6PSI - chains A and B of the 3 polymer chains in the assembly; structure by solution NMR.

Chain A:
Protein: Chaperone protein DnaJ 2
Organism: Thermus thermophilus (strain HB8 / ATCC 27634 / DSM 579)
UniProtKB: Q56237 (DNAJ2_THET8); numbering as in UniProt (aligned over 1-280)
Sequence (280 residues; numbered 1 to 280; the number before each row is that of its first residue):
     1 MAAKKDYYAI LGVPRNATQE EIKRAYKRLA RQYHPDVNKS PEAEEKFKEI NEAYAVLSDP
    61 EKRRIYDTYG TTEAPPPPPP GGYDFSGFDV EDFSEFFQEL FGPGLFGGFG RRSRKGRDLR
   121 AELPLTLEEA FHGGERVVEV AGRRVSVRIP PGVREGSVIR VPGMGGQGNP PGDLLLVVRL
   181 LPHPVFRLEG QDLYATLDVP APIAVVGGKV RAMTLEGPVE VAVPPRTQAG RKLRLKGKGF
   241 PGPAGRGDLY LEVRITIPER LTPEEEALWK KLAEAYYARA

Chain B:
Protein: Alkaline phosphatase
Organism: Escherichia coli
Notes: EC 3.1.3.1
UniProtKB: A0A086VD57 (A0A086VD57_ECOLX); numbering as in UniProt (aligned over 1-471)
Sequence (471 residues; numbered 1 to 471; the number before each row is that of its first residue):
     1 MKQSTIALAL LPLLFTPVTK ARTPEMPVLE NRAAQGDITA PGGARRLTGD QTAALRDSLS
    61 DKPAKNIILL IGDGMGDSEI TAARNYAEGA GGFFKGIDAL PLTGQYTHYA LNKKTGKPDY
   121 VTDSAASATA WSTGVKTYNG ALGVDIHEKD HPTILEMAKA AGLATGNVST AELQDATPAA
   181 LVAHVTSRKC YGPSATSEKC PGNALEKGGK GSITEQLLNA RADVTLGGGA KTFAETATAG
   241 EWQGKTLREQ AQARGYQLVS DAASLNSVTE ANQQKPLLGL FADGNMPVRW LGPKATYHGN
   301 IDKPAVTCTP NPQRNDSVPT LAQMTDKAIE LLSKNEKGFF LQVEGASIDK QDHAANPCGQ
   361 IGETVDLDEA VQRALEFAKK EGNTLVIVTA DHAHASQIVA PDTKAPGLTQ ALNTKDGAVM
   421 VMSYGNSEED SQEHTGSQLR IAAYGPHAAN VVGLTDQTDL FYTMKAALGL K

How chain A and chain B interact:
Residue-residue contacts - 109 pairs, chain A then chain B:
  Leu119(A) - Leu10(B)
  Arg120(A) - Leu11(B)
  Ala121(A) - Leu8(B)
  Ala121(A) - Leu10(B)
  Glu122(A) - Leu8(B)
  Glu122(A) - Ala9(B)
  Glu122(A) - Leu11(B)
  Leu123(A) - Ile6(B)
  Leu123(A) - Ala7(B)
  Leu123(A) - Leu8(B)
  Pro124(A) - Ile6(B)
  Pro124(A) - Ala7(B)
  Pro124(A) - Leu8(B)
  Leu125(A) - Ile6(B)
  Thr126(A) - Ser4(B)
  Thr126(A) - Ile6(B)
  Glu129(A) - Ser4(B)
  Phe131(A) - Thr435(B)
  Phe131(A) - Gly436(B)
  Arg136(A) - Ser4(B)
  Arg136(A) - Thr5(B)
  Arg136(A) - Ile6(B)
  Val137(A) - Thr5(B)
  Val137(A) - Ile6(B)
  Val138(A) - Ile6(B)
  Val138(A) - Ala7(B)
  Val138(A) - Leu8(B)
  Glu139(A) - Ile6(B)
  Glu139(A) - Ala7(B)
  Val140(A) - Leu8(B)
  Val140(A) - Leu10(B)
  Met164(A) - Leu10(B)
  Leu174(A) - Leu8(B)
  Leu176(A) - Leu8(B)
  Pro184(A) - Thr389(B)
  Pro184(A) - Ala390(B)
  Thr196(A) - Ala418(B)
  Asp198(A) - Gly417(B)
  Asp198(A) - Ala418(B)
  Asp198(A) - Val419(B)
  Asp198(A) - Met420(B)
  Arg211(A) - Val419(B)
  Arg211(A) - Met420(B)
  Arg211(A) - Val421(B)
  Arg211(A) - Ser423(B)
  Met213(A) - Ala418(B)
  Met213(A) - Met422(B)
  Met213(A) - Ser423(B)
  Thr214(A) - Gly436(B)
  Glu216(A) - Ser431(B)
  Glu216(A) - Gln432(B)
  Glu216(A) - His434(B)
  Glu216(A) - Thr435(B)
  Glu216(A) - Gly436(B)
  Gly217(A) - Ser431(B)
  Pro218(A) - Ser423(B)
  Pro218(A) - Glu429(B)
  Pro218(A) - Ser431(B)
  Val221(A) - Leu439(B)
  Val221(A) - Ile441(B)
  Ala222(A) - Ile441(B)
  Pro224(A) - Ile441(B)
  Pro224(A) - Ala443(B)
  Pro225(A) - Tyr444(B)
  Pro225(A) - Pro446(B)
  Arg226(A) - Tyr444(B)
  Thr227(A) - Tyr444(B)
  Gln228(A) - Tyr444(B)
  Arg231(A) - Tyr444(B)
  Leu233(A) - Ala443(B)
  Leu233(A) - Tyr444(B)
  Arg234(A) - Ile441(B)
  Arg234(A) - Ala442(B)
  Arg234(A) - Ala443(B)
  Leu235(A) - Arg440(B)
  Leu235(A) - Ile441(B)
  Lys236(A) - Leu439(B)
  Lys236(A) - Arg440(B)
  Lys236(A) - Ala442(B)
  Gly237(A) - Gln438(B)
  Lys238(A) - Gly436(B)
  Lys238(A) - Ser437(B)
  Lys238(A) - Gln438(B)
  Lys238(A) - Leu439(B)
  Arg246(A) - Gln438(B)
  Arg254(A) - Asp416(B)
  Glu259(A) - Gln410(B)
  Glu259(A) - Ala411(B)
  Arg260(A) - Thr409(B)
  Arg260(A) - Gln410(B)
  Lys270(A) - Gln250(B)
  Glu274(A) - Ala251(B)
  Glu274(A) - Gln252(B)
  Glu274(A) - Ala253(B)
  Tyr277(A) - Ala251(B)
  Tyr277(A) - Leu277(B)
  Tyr277(A) - Leu278(B)
  Ala278(A) - Gln252(B)
  Ala278(A) - Ala253(B)
  Ala278(A) - Lys275(B)
  Ala278(A) - Leu277(B)
  Arg279(A) - Asp261(B)
  Arg279(A) - Lys275(B)
  Arg279(A) - Leu277(B)
  Ala280(A) - Lys275(B)
  Ala280(A) - Pro276(B)
  Ala280(A) - Leu278(B)
  Ala280(A) - Gly279(B)
  Ala280(A) - Leu280(B)
Also at the interface, not in a pair above, chain A (58 interface residues in all): Ala141, Pro182, Val219, Lys232, Val253, Ala273, Ala275
Also at the interface, not in a pair above, chain B (51 interface residues in all): Gln274, Leu412, Lys415, Gly445

Overview:
The interface between chain A and chain B involves 58 residues on one side and 51 on the other.
Here chain A is Chaperone protein DnaJ 2 (Thermus thermophilus (strain HB8 / ATCC 27634 / DSM 579)) and chain
B is Alkaline phosphatase (Escherichia coli). Entry 6PSI (Structural Basis for Client Recognition and Activity
of Hsp40 Chaperones) was determined by solution NMR.
